Entry 7R0S (X-ray diffraction, 2.10 A resolution); this record covers chain A.

[Chain A]
Protein: Agap001425-pa
Organism: Anopheles gambiae
UniProt: Q7PXJ0 (Q7PXJ0_ANOGA); residue numbers follow UniProt; this construct covers 1-339
Chain sequence (360 residues; numbered -20 to 339; the number before each row is that of its first residue; numbers below 1 keep their minus sign (Met-20 is residue -20)):
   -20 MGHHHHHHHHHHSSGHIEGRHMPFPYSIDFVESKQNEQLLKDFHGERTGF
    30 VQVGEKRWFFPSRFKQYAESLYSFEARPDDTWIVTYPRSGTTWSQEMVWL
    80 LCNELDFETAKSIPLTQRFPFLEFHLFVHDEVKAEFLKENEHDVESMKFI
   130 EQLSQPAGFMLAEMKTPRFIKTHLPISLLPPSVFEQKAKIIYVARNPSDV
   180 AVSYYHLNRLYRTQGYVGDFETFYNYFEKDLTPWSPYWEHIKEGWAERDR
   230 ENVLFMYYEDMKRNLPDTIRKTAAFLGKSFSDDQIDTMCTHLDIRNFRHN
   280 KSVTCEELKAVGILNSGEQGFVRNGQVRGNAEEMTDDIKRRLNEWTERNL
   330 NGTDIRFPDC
Disordered / not traced: -20 to 1, 338-339
Sequence notes: initiating methionine (-20); expression tag (-19 to 0)
Ligand contacts: 4-hydroxy-3-methoxybenzaldehyde (V55): Phe100, Phe103, Phe106, Lys150, His152, Leu186, Tyr190, Thr192, Gln193, Trp213
From the paper describing this entry:
  - binding site for 4-hydroxy-3-methoxybenzaldehyde: Lys150, His152, Leu186, Thr192
  - specificity-determining residues: Lys150
  - catalytic residues: Lys150, His152 (by similarity / conservation)

[Summary]
Chain A binds 4-hydroxy-3-methoxybenzaldehyde. From the paper: catalytic residues Lys150 and His152; a binding
site for 4-hydroxy-3-methoxybenzaldehyde at Lys150, His152 and Leu186 among others.
Chain A is Agap001425-pa (Anopheles gambiae); the structure, Structure of a cytosolic sulfotransferase of
Anopheles gambiae (AGAP001425) in complex with vanillin, was determined by X-ray diffraction together with
7R0O and 7R0U from the same study.
